4V58 - chains A and B of the 12 polymer chains in the assembly; structure by X-ray diffraction, 3.10 A resolution.

# Chain A (and B)
Protein: Fatty acid synthase alpha subunits
Source organism: Thermomyces lanuginosus
Notes: chain B of this document is another copy of the same molecule, construct and numbering; everything in this record applies to it too
Sequence (1878 residues; each row starts with the number of its first residue):
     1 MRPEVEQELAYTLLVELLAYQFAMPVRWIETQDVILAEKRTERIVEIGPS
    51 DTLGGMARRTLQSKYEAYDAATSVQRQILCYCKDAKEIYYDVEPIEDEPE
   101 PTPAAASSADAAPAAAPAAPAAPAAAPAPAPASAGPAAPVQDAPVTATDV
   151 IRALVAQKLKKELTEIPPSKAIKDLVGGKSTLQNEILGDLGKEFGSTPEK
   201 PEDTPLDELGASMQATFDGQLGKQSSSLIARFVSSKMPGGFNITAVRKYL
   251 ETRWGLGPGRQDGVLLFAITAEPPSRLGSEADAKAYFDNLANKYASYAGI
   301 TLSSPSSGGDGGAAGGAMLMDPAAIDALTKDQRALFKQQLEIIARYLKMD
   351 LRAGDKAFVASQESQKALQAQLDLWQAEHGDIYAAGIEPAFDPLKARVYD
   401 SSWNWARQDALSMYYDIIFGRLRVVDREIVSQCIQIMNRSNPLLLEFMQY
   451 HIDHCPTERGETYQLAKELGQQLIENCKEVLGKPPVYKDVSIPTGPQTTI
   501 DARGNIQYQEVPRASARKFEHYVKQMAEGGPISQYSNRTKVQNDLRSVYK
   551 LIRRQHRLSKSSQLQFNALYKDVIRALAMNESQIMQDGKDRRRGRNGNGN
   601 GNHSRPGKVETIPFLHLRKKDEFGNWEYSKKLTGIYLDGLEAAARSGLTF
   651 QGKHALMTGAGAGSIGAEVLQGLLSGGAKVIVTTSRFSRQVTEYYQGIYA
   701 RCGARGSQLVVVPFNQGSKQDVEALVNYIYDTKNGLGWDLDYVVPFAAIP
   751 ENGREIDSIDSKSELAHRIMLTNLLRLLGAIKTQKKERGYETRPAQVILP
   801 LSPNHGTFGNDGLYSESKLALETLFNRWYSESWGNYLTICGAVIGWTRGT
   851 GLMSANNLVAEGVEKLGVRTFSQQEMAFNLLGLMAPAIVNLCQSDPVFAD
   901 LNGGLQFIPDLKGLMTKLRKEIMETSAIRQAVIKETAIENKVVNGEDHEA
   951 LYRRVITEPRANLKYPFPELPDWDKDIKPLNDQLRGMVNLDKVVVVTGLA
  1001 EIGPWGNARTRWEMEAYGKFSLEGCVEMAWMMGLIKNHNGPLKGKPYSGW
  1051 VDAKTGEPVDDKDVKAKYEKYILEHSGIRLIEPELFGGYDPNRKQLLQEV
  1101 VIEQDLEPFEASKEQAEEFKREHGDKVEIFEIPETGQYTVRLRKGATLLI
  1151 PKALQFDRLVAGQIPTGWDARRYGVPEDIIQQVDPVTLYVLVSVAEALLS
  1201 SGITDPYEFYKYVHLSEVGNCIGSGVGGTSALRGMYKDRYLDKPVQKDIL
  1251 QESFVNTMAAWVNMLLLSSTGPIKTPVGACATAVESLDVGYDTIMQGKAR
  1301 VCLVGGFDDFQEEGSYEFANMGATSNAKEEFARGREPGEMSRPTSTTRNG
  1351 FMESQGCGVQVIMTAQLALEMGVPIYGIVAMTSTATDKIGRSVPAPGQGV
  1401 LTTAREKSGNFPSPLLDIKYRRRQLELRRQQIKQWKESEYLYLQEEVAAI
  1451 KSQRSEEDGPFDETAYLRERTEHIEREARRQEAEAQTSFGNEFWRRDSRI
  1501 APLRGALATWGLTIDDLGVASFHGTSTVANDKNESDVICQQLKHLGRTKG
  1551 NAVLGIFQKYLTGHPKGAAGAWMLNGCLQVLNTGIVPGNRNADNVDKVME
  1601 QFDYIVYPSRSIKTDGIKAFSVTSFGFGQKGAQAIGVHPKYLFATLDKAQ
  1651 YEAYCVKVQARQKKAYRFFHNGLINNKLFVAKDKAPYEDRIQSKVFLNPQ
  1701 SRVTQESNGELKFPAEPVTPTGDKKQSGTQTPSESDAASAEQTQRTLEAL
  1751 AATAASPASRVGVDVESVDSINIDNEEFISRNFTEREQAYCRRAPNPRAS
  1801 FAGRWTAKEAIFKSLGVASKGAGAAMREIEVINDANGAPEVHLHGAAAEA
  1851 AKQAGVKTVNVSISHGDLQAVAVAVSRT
Not modelled in the structure: 95-324, 580-607, 1716-1878 (chain B: 95-324, 587-607, 1716-1878)

# Interface between chain A and chain B
Residue-residue contacts (12):
  Asp326(A) with Leu328(B)
  Gln332(A) with Gln332(B), hydrogen bond
  Gln1104(A) with Arg345(B), hydrogen bond
  Glu1128(A) with Asp350(B); Arg352(B), salt bridge; Lys356(B), salt bridge
  Phe1130(A) with Arg352(B); Asp355(B); Lys356(B)
  Arg1141(A) with Glu341(B), salt bridge; Arg352(B)
  Arg1143(A) with Lys356(B)
Interface residues without a listed pair, chain A (10 interface residues in all): Ile325, Phe336, Asp1105
Interface residues without a listed pair, chain B (10 interface residues in all): Leu335, Phe336

# Summary
Chain A and chain B each contribute 10 residues to their interface, with 2 hydrogen bonds and 3 salt bridges.
Polar contacts include Glu1128(A)-Arg352(B), Glu1128(A)-Lys356(B) and Arg1141(A)-Glu341(B).
Both chains are Fatty acid synthase alpha subunits (Thermomyces lanuginosus). Entry 4V58 (Crystal structure of
fatty acid synthase from thermomyces lanuginosus at 3.1 angstrom resolution) was determined by X-ray
diffraction.
